1NNE - chains D and A of the 4 polymer chains in the assembly; structure by X-ray diffraction, 3.11 A resolution.

# Chain D
Molecule: 22-nt DNA strand
Sequence (22 nucleotides; each row starts with the number of its first residue):
  1951 GGACGAGCCG CCGCTAGCGT CG

# Chain A
Name: DNA Mismatch Repair protein MutS
Organism: Thermus aquaticus
UniProtKB: Q56215 (MUTS_THEAQ); numbering as in UniProt (aligned over 1-765)
Chain sequence (765 residues; each row starts with the number of its first residue):
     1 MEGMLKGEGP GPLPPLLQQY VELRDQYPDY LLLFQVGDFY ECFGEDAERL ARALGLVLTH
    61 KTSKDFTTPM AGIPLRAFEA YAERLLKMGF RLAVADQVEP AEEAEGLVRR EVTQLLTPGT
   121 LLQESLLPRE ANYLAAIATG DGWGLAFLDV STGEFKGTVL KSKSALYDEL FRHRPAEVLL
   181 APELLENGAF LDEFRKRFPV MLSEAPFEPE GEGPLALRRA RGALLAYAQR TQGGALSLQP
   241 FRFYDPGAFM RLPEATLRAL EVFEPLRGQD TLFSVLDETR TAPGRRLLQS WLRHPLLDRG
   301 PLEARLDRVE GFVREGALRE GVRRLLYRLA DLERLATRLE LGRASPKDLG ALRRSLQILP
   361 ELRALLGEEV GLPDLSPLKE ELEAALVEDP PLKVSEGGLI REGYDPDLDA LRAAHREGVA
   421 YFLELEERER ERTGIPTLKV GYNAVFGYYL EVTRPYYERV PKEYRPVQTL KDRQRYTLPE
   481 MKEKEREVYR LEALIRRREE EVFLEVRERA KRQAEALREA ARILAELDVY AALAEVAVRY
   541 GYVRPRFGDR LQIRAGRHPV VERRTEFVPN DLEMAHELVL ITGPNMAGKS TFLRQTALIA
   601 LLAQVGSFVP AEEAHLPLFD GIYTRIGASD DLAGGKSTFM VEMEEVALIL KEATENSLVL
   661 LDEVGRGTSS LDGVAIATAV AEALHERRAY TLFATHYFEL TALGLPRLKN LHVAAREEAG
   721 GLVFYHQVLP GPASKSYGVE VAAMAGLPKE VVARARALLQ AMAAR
Not modelled in the structure: 629-634
UniProt features mapped onto this chain:
  - binding site (ATP): Gly583 to Ser590
Small-molecule neighbours: ADP / beryllium trifluoride: Val561, Thr565, Glu566, Phe567, Val568, Asn570, Pro584, Asn585, Met586, Ala587, Gly588, Lys589, Ser590, Thr591, Asp662, Glu663, His726

# Interface between chain D and chain A
Residue-residue contacts (14):
  DC1962(D) - Asp38(A)  sugar contact
  DG1963(D) - Gln97(A)  hydrogen bond to the phosphate
  DG1963(D) - Ala101(A)  phosphate contact
  DG1963(D) - Arg110(A)  hydrogen bond to the phosphate
  DC1964(D) - Leu16(A)  phosphate contact
  DC1964(D) - Gly106(A)  phosphate contact
  DC1964(D) - Leu107(A)  phosphate contact
  DC1964(D) - Val108(A)  hydrogen bond to the phosphate
  DC1964(D) - Arg110(A)  salt bridge to the phosphate
  DT1965(D) - Pro14(A)  phosphate contact
  DT1965(D) - Pro15(A)  phosphate contact
  DT1965(D) - Leu16(A)  hydrogen bond to the phosphate
  DA1966(D) - Lys64(A)  phosphate contact
  DG1967(D) - Lys64(A)  salt bridge to the phosphate
Other interface residues (no listed pair), chain D (7 interface residues in all): DG1960
Other interface residues (no listed pair), chain A (14 interface residues in all): Gly37, Ser63, Val445

# Overview
7 residues of chain D and 14 residues of chain A are in contact; the contacts include 4 hydrogen bonds and 2
salt bridges. Among the polar pairs are DG1963(D)-Gln97(A), DG1963(D)-Arg110(A) and DC1964(D)-Val108(A). Bound
to chain A: ADP / beryllium trifluoride.
Chain D is a 22-nt DNA strand and chain A is DNA Mismatch Repair protein MutS (Thermus aquaticus); the
structure, Crystal Structure of the MutS-ADPBeF3-DNA complex, was determined by X-ray diffraction.
